Entry 8JJ6 (X-ray diffraction, 2.72 A resolution); this record covers chains A and D of the 3 polymer chains in the assembly.

Chain A:
Molecule: Negative elongation factor B
From: Homo sapiens
Reference sequence: Q8WX92 (NELFB_HUMAN); numbering as in UniProt (aligned over 1-560)
Chain sequence (560 residues; numbered 1 to 560; the number before each row is that of its first residue):
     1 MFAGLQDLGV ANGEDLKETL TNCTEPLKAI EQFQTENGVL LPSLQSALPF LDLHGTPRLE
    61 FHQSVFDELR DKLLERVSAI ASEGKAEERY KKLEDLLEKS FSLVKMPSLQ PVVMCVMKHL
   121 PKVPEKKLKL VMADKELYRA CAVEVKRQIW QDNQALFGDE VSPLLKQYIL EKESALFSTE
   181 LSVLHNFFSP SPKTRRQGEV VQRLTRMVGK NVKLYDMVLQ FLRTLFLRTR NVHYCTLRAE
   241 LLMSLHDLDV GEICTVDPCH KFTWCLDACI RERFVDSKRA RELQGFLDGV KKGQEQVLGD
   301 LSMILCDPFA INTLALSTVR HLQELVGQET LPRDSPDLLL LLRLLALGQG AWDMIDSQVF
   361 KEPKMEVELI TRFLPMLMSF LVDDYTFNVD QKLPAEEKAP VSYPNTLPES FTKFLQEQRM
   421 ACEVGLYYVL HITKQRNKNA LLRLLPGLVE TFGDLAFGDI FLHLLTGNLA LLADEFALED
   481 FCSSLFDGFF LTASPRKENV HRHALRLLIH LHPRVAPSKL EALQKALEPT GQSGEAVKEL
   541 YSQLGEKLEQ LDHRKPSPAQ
Disordered / not traced: 555-560
Swiss-Prot annotation at these positions:
  - modified residue: Lys519 (N6-acetyllysine), Ser557 (Phosphoserine)

Chain D:
Molecule: Negative elongation factor complex member C/D
From: Homo sapiens
Reference sequence: H0UI80 (H0UI80_HUMAN); residues 36-182 here correspond to UniProt positions 45-191 (UniProt number = residue number + 9)
Chain sequence (147 residues; row label = number of the first residue in the row):
    36 EGEDDAEVQQ ECLHKFSTRD YIMEPSIFNT LKRYFQAGGS PENVIQLLSE NYTAVAQTVN
    96 LLAEWLIQTG VEPVQVQETV ENHLKSLLIK HFDPRKADSI FTEEGETPAW LEQMIAHTTW
   156 RDLFYKLAEA HPDCLMLNFT VKLISDA
Disordered / not traced: 36

Interface between chain A and chain D:
Residue-residue contacts - 113 pairs, chain A then chain D:
  Met1(A) - Tyr87(D)
  Met1(A) - Thr88(D)
  Val10(A) - Gln92(D)
  Ala11(A) - Tyr87(D)
  Asn12(A) - Tyr87(D)
  Gly13(A) - Ser84(D)
  Gly13(A) - Tyr87(D)
  Leu16(A) - Ile57(D)  hydrophobic
  Leu16(A) - Leu83(D)
  Leu16(A) - Ser84(D)
  Lys17(A) - Ile80(D)
  Lys17(A) - Gln81(D)
  Lys17(A) - Ser84(D)
  Leu20(A) - Ile80(D)  hydrophobic
  Thr21(A) - Ile80(D)
  Leu27(A) - Phe63(D)
  Ile30(A) - Ile57(D)  hydrophobic
  Ile30(A) - Phe63(D)  hydrophobic
  Ile30(A) - Leu66(D)  hydrophobic
  Glu31(A) - Phe63(D)
  Phe33(A) - Tyr87(D)
  Gln34(A) - Ile57(D)  hydrogen bond (side chain-backbone)
  Gln34(A) - Met58(D)  hydrogen bond (side chain-backbone)
  Gln34(A) - Glu59(D)  hydrogen bond (side chain-backbone)
  Gln34(A) - Pro60(D)
  Gln34(A) - Ile62(D)
  Gln34(A) - Phe63(D)
  Glu36(A) - Gln92(D)  hydrogen bond (backbone-side chain)
  Asn37(A) - Met58(D)
  Asn37(A) - Tyr87(D)
  Asn37(A) - Ala91(D)
  Asn37(A) - Gln92(D)  hydrogen bond
  Gly38(A) - Met58(D)
  Gly38(A) - Ala91(D)
  Gly38(A) - Asn95(D)  hydrogen bond (backbone-side chain)
  Val39(A) - Ala91(D)
  Val39(A) - Asn95(D)
  Leu40(A) - Asn95(D)  hydrogen bond (backbone-side chain)
  Leu41(A) - Gln112(D)
  Leu41(A) - Glu116(D)
  Ser43(A) - Glu116(D)  hydrogen bond
  Ser43(A) - His152(D)
  Ser43(A) - Trp155(D)  hydrogen bond (backbone-side chain)
  Leu44(A) - Val115(D)  hydrophobic
  Leu44(A) - Leu119(D)  hydrophobic
  Ser46(A) - Trp145(D)
  Ser46(A) - Gln148(D)
  Ser46(A) - Met149(D)
  Ser46(A) - His152(D)
  Ala47(A) - Met149(D)  hydrophobic
  Ala47(A) - Trp155(D)  hydrophobic
  Leu48(A) - Leu119(D)  hydrophobic
  Pro49(A) - Trp145(D)
  Phe50(A) - Leu123(D)  hydrophobic
  Phe50(A) - Phe127(D)  hydrophobic
  Phe50(A) - Trp145(D)  hydrophobic
  Phe50(A) - Phe159(D)  hydrophobic
  Phe50(A) - Leu162(D)  hydrophobic
  Phe50(A) - Met171(D)  hydrophobic
  Leu51(A) - Leu122(D)  hydrophobic
  Leu51(A) - Leu123(D)
  Asp52(A) - Pro60(D)
  Leu53(A) - Lys131(D)
  Leu53(A) - Ile135(D)  hydrophobic
  His54(A) - His126(D)
  His54(A) - Phe127(D)
  His54(A) - Asp128(D)  hydrogen bond (side chain-backbone)
  His54(A) - Lys131(D)
  Thr56(A) - His126(D)
  Pro57(A) - Glu59(D)
  Arg58(A) - Glu59(D)  hydrogen bond (backbone-side chain)
  Arg58(A) - Pro60(D)
  Leu59(A) - Arg54(D)
  Leu59(A) - Glu59(D)  hydrogen bond (backbone-side chain)
  Glu60(A) - Leu122(D)
  Glu60(A) - His126(D)  salt bridge
  Phe61(A) - Val115(D)
  Phe61(A) - Leu119(D)
  Phe61(A) - Leu122(D)  hydrophobic
  His62(A) - Val90(D)
  His62(A) - Ala91(D)
  His62(A) - Val94(D)
  Gln63(A) - Arg54(D)  hydrogen bond
  Gln63(A) - Val90(D)
  Ser64(A) - His118(D)  hydrogen bond (backbone-side chain)
  Val65(A) - Val94(D)  hydrophobic
  Val65(A) - His118(D)
  Phe66(A) - Thr93(D)
  Phe66(A) - Val94(D)  hydrophobic
  Phe66(A) - Leu97(D)  hydrophobic
  Glu68(A) - Thr114(D)
  Glu68(A) - His118(D)  salt bridge
  Leu69(A) - Val94(D)  hydrophobic
  Leu69(A) - Leu101(D)
  Leu69(A) - Thr114(D)
  Arg70(A) - Leu97(D)
  Leu73(A) - Leu97(D)  hydrophobic
  Leu73(A) - Trp100(D)  hydrophobic
  Leu73(A) - Leu101(D)  hydrophobic
  Arg76(A) - Thr104(D)  hydrogen bond (side chain-backbone)
  Arg76(A) - Gly105(D)
  Arg76(A) - Val106(D)
  Ile80(A) - Thr104(D)
  Lys92(A) - Gln103(D)
  Lys92(A) - Thr104(D)
  Leu96(A) - Trp100(D)  hydrophobic
  Leu96(A) - Thr104(D)
  Lys99(A) - Trp100(D)
  Ser100(A) - Trp100(D)
  Leu103(A) - Leu96(D)  hydrophobic
  Leu103(A) - Trp100(D)  hydrophobic
  Met106(A) - Thr93(D)
  Leu109(A) - Thr93(D)
Also at the interface, not in a pair above, chain A (61 interface residues in all): Leu5, Leu8, Lys72, Asp95, Ser108, Val112
Also at the interface, not in a pair above, chain D (52 interface residues in all): Ala89, Ala132, Ser134

Overview:
The interface between chain A and chain D involves 61 residues on one side and 52 on the other, with 15
hydrogen bonds and 2 salt bridges. Among the polar pairs are Glu60(A)-His126(D), Glu68(A)-His118(D) and
Gln34(A)-Ile57(D).
Here chain A is Negative elongation factor B and chain D is Negative elongation factor complex member C/D,
both from Homo sapiens. Entry 8JJ6 (Structure of the NELF-BCE complex) was determined by X-ray diffraction.
